Entry 7O0S (X-ray diffraction, 1.70 A resolution); this record covers chains A and B.

[Chain A]
Name: Nanobody 36Z
Organism: Camelidae mixed library
Notes: antibody fragment or engineered binder
Sequence (126 residues; numbered -4 to 121; the number before each row is that of its first residue; numbers below 1 keep their minus sign (Gly-4 is residue -4)):
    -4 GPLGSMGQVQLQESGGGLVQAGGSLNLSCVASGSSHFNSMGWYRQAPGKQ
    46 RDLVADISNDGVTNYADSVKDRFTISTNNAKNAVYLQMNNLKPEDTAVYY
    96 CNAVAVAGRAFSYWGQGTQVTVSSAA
Unresolved in the structure: -4 to 2, 120-121

[Chain B]
Name: Centrosomal protein of 164 kDa
Organism: Homo sapiens
Reference sequence: Q9UPV0 (CE164_HUMAN); numbering as in UniProt (aligned over 1-109)
Sequence (114 residues; numbered -4 to 109; the number before each row is that of its first residue; numbers below 1 keep their minus sign (Gly-4 is residue -4)):
    -4 GPLGSMAGRPLRIGDQLVLEEDYDETYIPSEQEILEFAREIGIDPIKEPE
    46 LMWLAREGIVAPLPGEWKPCQDITGDIYYFNFANGQSMWDHPCDEHYRSL
    96 VIQERAKLSTSGAI
Unresolved in the structure: -4 to 1, 105-109
Construct notes: expression tag (-4 to 0)
Swiss-Prot annotation at these positions:
  - natural variant: Gln11 (Q11P: In NPHP15), Arg93 (R93W: In NPHP15)
Reported in the primary citation:
  - contacts within the chain: Arg7-Asp67 (hydrogen bond), Gln11-Tyr73 (hydrogen bond), Pro59-Trp62 (hydrophobic contact), Ala56-His86 (hydrogen bond), Trp62-Pro87 (hydrophobic contact)
  - disease-associated variants - R93W: decreased stability
  - mutagenesis - R93W: decreased stability
  - mutagenesis - Q11P: unchanged stability
  - mutagenesis - Q11P, R93W: unchanged localization
  - mutagenesis - S82A: unchanged binding to TTBK2
  - mutagenesis - Q11P (7% of the WT level), F75A, F77A, W84A, R93W (60% of the WT level): decreased binding to TTBK2

[Chain A / chain B interface]
Contacting residue pairs - 57 pairs, chain A then chain B:
  Gln3(A) - Ser25(B)
  Val4(A) - Tyr22(B)
  Asn33(A) - Leu14(B)
  Asn33(A) - Glu15(B)  hydrogen bond (side chain-backbone)
  Asn33(A) - Glu20(B)  hydrogen bond
  Ser34(A) - Leu12(B)
  Ser34(A) - Leu14(B)
  Tyr38(A) - Arg7(B)  hydrogen bond
  Tyr38(A) - Ile68(B)
  Tyr38(A) - Thr69(B)
  Tyr38(A) - Gly70(B)
  Arg46(A) - Thr69(B)  hydrogen bond (side chain-backbone)
  Arg46(A) - Asp71(B)  salt bridge
  Asp47(A) - Ile68(B)
  Leu48(A) - Arg7(B)
  Leu48(A) - Ile68(B)  hydrogen bond (backbone-backbone)
  Asp51(A) - Leu6(B)
  Asp51(A) - Arg7(B)  salt bridge
  Ser53(A) - Ala2(B)  hydrogen bond (side chain-backbone)
  Asp55(A) - Ala2(B)  hydrogen bond (side chain-backbone)
  Val57(A) - Ala2(B)
  Val57(A) - Gly3(B)
  Val57(A) - Arg4(B)
  Val57(A) - Leu6(B)
  Thr58(A) - Leu6(B)
  Asn59(A) - Leu6(B)
  Asn59(A) - Arg7(B)
  Asn97(A) - Gln66(B)  hydrogen bond
  Val99(A) - Leu14(B)  hydrophobic
  Val99(A) - Gln66(B)
  Ala100(A) - Tyr22(B)  hydrophobic
  Val101(A) - Glu16(B)
  Val101(A) - Tyr22(B)
  Ala102(A) - Glu16(B)
  Ala102(A) - Tyr22(B)
  Ala102(A) - Val55(B)
  Gly103(A) - Glu16(B)  hydrogen bond (backbone-side chain)
  Gly103(A) - Ala56(B)
  Gly103(A) - Leu58(B)
  Arg104(A) - Phe32(B)
  Arg104(A) - Gly53(B)  hydrogen bond (side chain-backbone)
  Arg104(A) - Ile54(B)  hydrogen bond (side chain-backbone)
  Arg104(A) - Ala56(B)
  Arg104(A) - Tyr74(B)
  Arg104(A) - His86(B)
  Arg104(A) - Asp89(B)  salt bridge
  Ala105(A) - Pro64(B)  hydrophobic
  Ala105(A) - Ile72(B)  hydrophobic
  Ala105(A) - Tyr74(B)  hydrogen bond (backbone-side chain)
  Phe106(A) - Tyr22(B)  hydrophobic
  Phe106(A) - Pro24(B)  hydrophobic
  Phe106(A) - Ile54(B)
  Ser107(A) - Ile72(B)
  Tyr108(A) - Tyr22(B)  hydrogen bond
  Tyr108(A) - Glu28(B)  hydrogen bond
  Trp109(A) - Thr69(B)
  Trp109(A) - Gly70(B)
Other interface residues (no listed pair), chain A (28 interface residues in all): Ile52, Asn54
Other interface residues (no listed pair), chain B (32 interface residues in all): Pro57, Asp67

[In short]
28 residues of chain A and 32 residues of chain B are in contact, with 14 hydrogen bonds and 3 salt bridges.
Polar pairs include Arg46(A)-Asp71(B), Asp51(A)-Arg7(B) and Arg104(A)-Asp89(B). From the paper: Q11P, F75A and
F77A of chain B, among others, reduce binding to TTBK2; contacts within the chain involving Arg7(B), Asp67(B)
and Gln11(B) among others; 6 substitutions were tested in all.
Chain A is Nanobody 36Z (Camelidae mixed library) and chain B is Centrosomal protein of 164 kDa (Homo
sapiens); the structure, Crystal structure of the N-terminal domain of CEP164(1-109) bound to camelid nanobody
36Z, was determined by X-ray diffraction, deposited together with 7O3B.
